Entry 8ITL (electron microscopy, 3.23 A resolution); this record covers chains B and G of the 5 polymer chains in the assembly.

== Chain B ==
Molecule: Guanine nucleotide-binding protein G(I)/G(S)/G(T) subunit beta-1
Organism: Rattus norvegicus
UniProtKB: P54311 (GBB1_RAT); numbering as in UniProt (aligned over 2-340)
Chain sequence (371 residues; row label = number of the first residue in the row; numbers below 1 keep their minus sign (Met-4 is residue -4)):
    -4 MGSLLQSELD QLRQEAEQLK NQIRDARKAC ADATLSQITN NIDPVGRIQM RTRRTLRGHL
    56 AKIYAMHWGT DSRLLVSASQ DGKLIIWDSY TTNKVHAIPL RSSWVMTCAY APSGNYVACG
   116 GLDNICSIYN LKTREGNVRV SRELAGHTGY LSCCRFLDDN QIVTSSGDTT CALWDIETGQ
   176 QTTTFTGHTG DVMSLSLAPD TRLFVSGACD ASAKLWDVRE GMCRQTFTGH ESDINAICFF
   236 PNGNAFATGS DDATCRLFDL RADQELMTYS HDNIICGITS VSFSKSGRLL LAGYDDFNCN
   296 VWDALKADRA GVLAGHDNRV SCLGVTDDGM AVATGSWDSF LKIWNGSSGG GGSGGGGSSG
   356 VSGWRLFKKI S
Not modelled in the structure: -4 to 2, 344-366
Construct notes: initiating methionine (-4); expression tag (-3 to 1, 341-366)
UniProt features mapped onto this chain:
  - modified residue: Ser2 (N-acetylserine), His266 (Phosphohistidine)

== Chain G ==
Molecule: Guanine nucleotide-binding protein G(I)/G(S)/G(O) subunit gamma-2
Organism: Bos taurus
UniProtKB: P63212 (GBG2_BOVIN); numbering as in UniProt (aligned over 1-71)
Chain sequence (71 residues; numbered 1 to 71; the number before each row is that of its first residue):
     1 MASNNTASIA QARKLVEQLK MEANIDRIKV SKAAADLMAY CEAHAKEDPL LTPVPASENP
    61 FREKKFFCAI L
Not modelled in the structure: 1-5, 63-71
UniProt features mapped onto this chain:
  - modified residue: Ala2 (N-acetylalanine), Cys68 (Cysteine methyl ester)
  - lipidation: Cys68 (S-geranylgeranyl cysteine)

== How chain B and chain G interact ==
Contacting residue pairs (71; chain B residue first):
  Leu7(B) with Ala12(G), hydrophobic; Val16(G)
  Ala11(B) with Leu19(G)
  Leu14(B) with Leu19(G), hydrophobic; Lys20(G)
  Lys15(B) with Leu19(G)
  Ile18(B) with Ala23(G), hydrophobic; Arg27(G)
  Cys25(B) with Arg27(G); Ile28(G), hydrogen bond (side chain-backbone); Lys29(G); Val30(G)
  Asp27(B) with Lys29(G), salt bridge; Val30(G)
  Ala28(B) with Val30(G)
  Leu30(B) with Ala34(G), hydrophobic
  Val40(B) with Leu51(G), hydrophobic
  Ile43(B) with Leu50(G)
  Met45(B) with Leu50(G), hydrophobic
  Arg48(B) with Phe61(G); Arg62(G)
  Arg49(B) with Pro60(G); Phe61(G), hydrogen bond (side chain-backbone); Arg62(G), hydrogen bond (side chain-backbone)
  Trp63(B) with Phe61(G), hydrophobic
  Ser84(B) with Phe61(G)
  Tyr85(B) with Pro60(G), hydrophobic; Phe61(G), hydrophobic
  Cys218(B) with Met21(G)
  Arg219(B) with Glu22(G)
  Gln220(B) with Ile25(G)
  Thr221(B) with Glu22(G), hydrogen bond
  Phe235(B) with Leu37(G), hydrophobic; Tyr40(G), hydrophobic; Cys41(G), hydrophobic
  Pro236(B) with Tyr40(G)
  Asn237(B) with Asp36(G), hydrogen bond; Tyr40(G)
  Asp254(B) with Ala33(G)
  Arg256(B) with Arg27(G); Ile28(G), hydrogen bond (backbone-backbone); Asp36(G), salt bridge
  Ala257(B) with Ile28(G)
  Asp258(B) with Arg27(G), salt bridge
  Leu261(B) with Val30(G), hydrophobic; Leu37(G), hydrophobic
  Ser279(B) with Asp48(G), hydrogen bond; Leu50(G)
  Lys280(B) with Tyr40(G); Glu47(G)
  Ser281(B) with Tyr40(G); Cys41(G), hydrogen bond (side chain-backbone); His44(G), hydrogen bond (side chain-backbone); Ala45(G); Asp48(G)
  Arg283(B) with Leu51(G)
  Leu300(B) with Cys41(G), hydrophobic
  Val320(B) with Leu50(G), hydrophobic
  Gly324(B) with Pro49(G); Leu50(G)
  Met325(B) with Pro49(G), hydrophobic; Leu50(G)
  Ala326(B) with Phe61(G), hydrophobic
  Val327(B) with Leu50(G), hydrophobic
  Ile338(B) with Phe61(G), hydrophobic
  Asn340(B) with Asn59(G), hydrogen bond; Phe61(G)
  Gly341(B) with Pro53(G); Asn59(G)
  Ser342(B) with Pro53(G)
  Ser343(B) with Pro53(G)
Interface residues without a listed pair, chain B (59 interface residues in all): Glu3, Glu10, Gln17, Ala21, Ala24, Ala26, Ser67, Thr181, Lys209, Ala240, Leu252, Gln259, Gly282, Leu284, Asp323
Interface residues without a listed pair, chain G (37 interface residues in all): Ile9, Arg13, Leu15, Gln18, Ser31, Lys32, Val54

== In short ==
The interface between chain B and chain G involves 59 residues on one side and 37 on the other, with 10
hydrogen bonds and 3 salt bridges. Among the polar pairs are Asp27(B)-Lys29(G), Arg256(B)-Asp36(G) and
Asp258(B)-Arg27(G).
Chain B is Guanine nucleotide-binding protein G(I)/G(S)/G(T) subunit beta-1 (Rattus norvegicus) and chain G is
Guanine nucleotide-binding protein G(I)/G(S)/G(O) subunit gamma-2 (Bos taurus); the structure, Cryo-EM
structure of GIPR splice variant 1 (SV1) in complex with Gs protein, was determined by electron microscopy,
deposited together with 8ITM.
